Entry 3PGR (X-ray diffraction, 2.60 A resolution); this record covers chain A.

[Chain A]
Molecule: Long-chain fatty acid transport protein
Organism: Escherichia coli K-12
UniProt: P10384 (FADL_ECOLI); residues 1-421 here correspond to UniProt positions 26-446 (UniProt number = residue number + 25)
Chain sequence (427 residues; each row starts with the number of its first residue):
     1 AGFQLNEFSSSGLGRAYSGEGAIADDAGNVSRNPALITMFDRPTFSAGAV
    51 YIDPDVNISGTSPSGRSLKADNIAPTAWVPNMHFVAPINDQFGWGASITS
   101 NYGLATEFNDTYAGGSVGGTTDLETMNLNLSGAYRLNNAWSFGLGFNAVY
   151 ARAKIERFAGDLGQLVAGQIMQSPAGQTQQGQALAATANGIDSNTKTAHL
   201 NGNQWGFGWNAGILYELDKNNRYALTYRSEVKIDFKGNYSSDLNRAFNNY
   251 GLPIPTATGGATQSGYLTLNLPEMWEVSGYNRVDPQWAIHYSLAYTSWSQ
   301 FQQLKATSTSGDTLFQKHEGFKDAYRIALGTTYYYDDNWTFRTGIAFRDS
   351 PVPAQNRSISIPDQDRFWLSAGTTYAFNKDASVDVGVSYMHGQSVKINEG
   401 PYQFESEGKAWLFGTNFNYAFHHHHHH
Not modelled in the structure: 239-265, 300-320, 425-427
Construct notes: engineered mutation Thr-197 (Ile222 in P10384), Arg-348 (Asp373 in P10384); expression tag (422-427)
From the paper describing this entry:
  - conformationally variable residues (loop rearrangement): Phe-3
  - mutagenesis - D323A: abolished growth in response to palmitate

[In short]
From the paper: D323A abolishes growth in response to palmitate; conformational variability at Phe-3.
Chain A is Long-chain fatty acid transport protein (Escherichia coli K-12); the structure, Asp348Arg mutant of
EcFadL, was determined by X-ray diffraction together with 3PF1, 3PGS, 3PGU, 2R89 and 2R8A from the same study.
